Entry 6JMT (X-ray diffraction, 2.80 A resolution); this record covers chains A and L.

Chain A:
Molecule: ARF GTPase-activating protein GIT2
Organism: Mus musculus
UniProt: Q80XR8 (Q80XR8_MOUSE); residues 1-360 here = UniProt positions 1-360
Chain sequence (364 residues; each row starts with the number of its first residue; numbers below 1 keep their minus sign (Gly-3 is residue -3)):
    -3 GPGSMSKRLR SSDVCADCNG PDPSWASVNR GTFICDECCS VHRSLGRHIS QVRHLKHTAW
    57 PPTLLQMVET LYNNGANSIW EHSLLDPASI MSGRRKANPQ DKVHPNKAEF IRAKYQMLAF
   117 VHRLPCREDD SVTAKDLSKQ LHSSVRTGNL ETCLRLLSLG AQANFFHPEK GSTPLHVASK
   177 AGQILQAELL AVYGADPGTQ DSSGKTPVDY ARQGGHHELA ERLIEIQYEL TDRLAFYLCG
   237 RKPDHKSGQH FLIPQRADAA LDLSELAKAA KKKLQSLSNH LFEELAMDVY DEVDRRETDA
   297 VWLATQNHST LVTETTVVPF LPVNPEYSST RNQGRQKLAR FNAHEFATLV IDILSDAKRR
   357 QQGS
Unresolved in the structure: -3 to 5, 82-84, 310-312, 359-360
Sequence notes: expression tag (-3 to 0); engineered mutation Ala255 (Ser in Q80XR8), Ala256 (Ser in Q80XR8)
Metal / ion sites: Zn2+: Cys11, Cys14, Cys31, Cys34
What the authors report for this chain:
  - catalytic residues: Arg39 (proposed by the authors, not directly observed)

Chain L:
Molecule: beta PIX
Organism: Mus musculus
Chain sequence (21 residues; row label = number of the first residue in the row):
   528 ALEEDAQILK VIEAYCTSAK T
Unresolved in the structure: 544-548
What the authors report for this chain:
  - post-translational modification sites: Tyr542 (citing earlier work)

How chain A and chain L interact:
Pairs across the interface - 33 pairs, chain A then chain L:
  Leu262(A) with Ala541(L)
  Ala266(A) with Ala541(L); Tyr542(L), hydrophobic
  Lys267(A) with Tyr542(L), hydrogen bond (backbone-side chain)
  Lys269(A) with Val538(L); Ala541(L)
  Leu270(A) with Tyr542(L)
  Leu273(A) with Gln534(L); Val538(L), hydrophobic
  His276(A) with Glu531(L), salt bridge
  Leu277(A) with Glu531(L); Gln534(L)
  Glu280(A) with Ile535(L)
  Leu281(A) with Ile535(L), hydrophobic; Val538(L), hydrophobic; Ile539(L), hydrophobic
  Ser324(A) with Asp532(L), hydrogen bond
  Thr326(A) with Leu529(L); Asp532(L); Leu536(L)
  Arg327(A) with Asp532(L)
  Gln329(A) with Leu536(L)
  Gly330(A) with Leu536(L); Ile539(L)
  Leu334(A) with Ile539(L), hydrophobic
  Phe337(A) with Ile539(L); Tyr542(L); Cys543(L), hydrophobic
  Glu341(A) with Tyr542(L); Cys543(L)
  Thr344(A) with Tyr542(L)
  Leu345(A) with Tyr542(L), hydrophobic
  Asp348(A) with Tyr542(L), hydrogen bond
Interface residues without a listed pair, chain A (23 interface residues in all): Asp284, Lys333
Interface residues without a listed pair, chain L (14 interface residues in all): Ala533, Lys537, Glu540
Interface features reported in the paper:
  - interface residues, chain A: Leu273(A)
  - hot spots on chain A (mutagenesis) - L273A, L281A: decreased binding to beta PIX (chain L)
  - interface residues, chain L: Leu536(L)
  - hot spots on chain L (mutagenesis) - I535D, V538D: abolished binding to ARF GTPase-activating protein GIT2 (chain A)
  - hot spots on chain L (mutagenesis) - Y542D: decreased binding to ARF GTPase-activating protein GIT2 (chain A)

Overview:
Chain A and chain L form an interface of 23 and 14 residues respectively, with 3 hydrogen bonds and 1 salt
bridge. Among the polar pairs are His276(A)-Glu531(L), Lys267(A)-Tyr542(L) and Ser324(A)-Asp532(L). The paper
reports the catalytic residue Arg39(A); L273A and L281A of chain A reduce binding to beta PIX (chain L); 5
substitutions were tested in all.
Chain A is ARF GTPase-activating protein GIT2 and chain L is beta PIX, both from Mus musculus; the structure,
Crystal structure of GIT/PIX complex, was determined by X-ray diffraction together with 6JMU from the same
study.
